Entry 2VCB (X-ray diffraction, 2.20 A resolution); this record covers chain A.

Chain A:
Molecule: Alpha-N-acetylglucosaminidase
Organism: Clostridium perfringens
Notes: EC 3.2.1.50
UniProt: Q0TST1 (Q0TST1_CLOP1); residue numbers follow UniProt; this construct covers 26-916
Sequence (891 residues; numbered 26 to 916; the number before each row is that of its first residue):
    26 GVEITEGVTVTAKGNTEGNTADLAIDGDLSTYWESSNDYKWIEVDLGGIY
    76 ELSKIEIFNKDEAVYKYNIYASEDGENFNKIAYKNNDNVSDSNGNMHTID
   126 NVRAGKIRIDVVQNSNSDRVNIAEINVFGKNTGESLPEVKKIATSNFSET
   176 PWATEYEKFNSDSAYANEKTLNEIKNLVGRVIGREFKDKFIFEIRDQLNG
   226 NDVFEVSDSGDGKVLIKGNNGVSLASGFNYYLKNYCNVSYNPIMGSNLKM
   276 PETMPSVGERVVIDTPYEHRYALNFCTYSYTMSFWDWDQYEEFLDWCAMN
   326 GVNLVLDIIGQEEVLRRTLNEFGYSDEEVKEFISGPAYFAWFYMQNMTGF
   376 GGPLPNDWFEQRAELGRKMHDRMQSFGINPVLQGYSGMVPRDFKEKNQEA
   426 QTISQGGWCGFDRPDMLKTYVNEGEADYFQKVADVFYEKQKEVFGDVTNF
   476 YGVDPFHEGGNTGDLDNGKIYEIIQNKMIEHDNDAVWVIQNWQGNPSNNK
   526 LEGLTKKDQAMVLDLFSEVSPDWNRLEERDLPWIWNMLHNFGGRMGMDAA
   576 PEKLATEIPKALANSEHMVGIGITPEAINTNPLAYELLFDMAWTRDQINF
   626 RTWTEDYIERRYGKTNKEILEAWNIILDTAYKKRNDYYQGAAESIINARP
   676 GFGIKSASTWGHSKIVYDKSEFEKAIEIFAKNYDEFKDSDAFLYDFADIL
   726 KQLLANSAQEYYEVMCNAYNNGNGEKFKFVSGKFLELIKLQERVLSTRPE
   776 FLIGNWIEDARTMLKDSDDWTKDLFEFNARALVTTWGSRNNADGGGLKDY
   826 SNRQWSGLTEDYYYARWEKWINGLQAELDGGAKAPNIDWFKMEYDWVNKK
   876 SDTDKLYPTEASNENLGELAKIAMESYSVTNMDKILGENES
Not modelled in the structure: 164, 855, 911-916
Metal / ion sites: Ca2+: L48, D51, D53, T56, A148, E149
Residues lining bound ligands: PUGNAc (OAN; O-(2-acetamido-2-deoxy D-glucopyranosylidene) amino-N-phenylcarbamate): N299, C301, Y305, W366, M369, W433, H482, E483, W517, Q518, L540, L563, F566, E601, Q664, W685, W811, L822, Y825
Reported in the primary citation:
  - binding site for PUGNAc: Y305, W366, W685, Y825
  - mutagenesis - E601A: abolished catalytic activity on pNP-alpha-GlcNAc
  - mutagenesis - E483A (20-fold): decreased catalytic activity

In short:
Chain A binds PUGNAc. The Ca2+ site is built by L48, D51, D53, T56, A148 and E149. From the paper: a binding
site for PUGNAc at Y305, W366 and W685 among others; E601A abolishes catalytic activity on pNP-alpha-GlcNAc.
Chain A is Alpha-N-acetylglucosaminidase (Clostridium perfringens); the structure, Family 89 Glycoside
Hydrolase from Clostridium perfringens in complex with PUGNAc, was determined by X-ray diffraction, deposited
together with 2VC9, 2VCA and 2VCC.
